Entry 6FML (electron microscopy, 4.34 A resolution (low resolution: residue-level contacts below are approximate; hydrogen-bond / salt-bridge calls are withheld)); this record covers chains L and P of the 20 polymer chains in the assembly.

== Chain L ==
Molecule: Nucleosomal DNA Strand 2
Sequence (196 nucleotides; numbered -72 to 123; the number before each row is that of its first residue; numbers below 1 keep their minus sign (DT-72 is residue -72)):
   -72 TGGAGAATCC CGGTGCCGAG GCCGCTCAAT TGGTCGTAGC AAGCTCTAGC ACCGCTTAAA
   -12 CGCACGTACG CGCTGTCCCC CGCGTTTTAA CCGCCAAGGG GATTACTCCC TAGTCTCCAG
    48 GCACGTGTCA GATATATACA TCCTGTGCAT GTATTGAACA GCGACCTTGC CGGTGCCAGT
   108 CGGATAGTGT TCCGAG
Disordered / not traced: -72 to -71, 74-123

== Chain P ==
Name: Histone H2B type 1-C/E/F/G/I
From: Homo sapiens
UniProtKB: P62807 (H2B1C_HUMAN); residues 1-125 here correspond to UniProt positions 2-126 (UniProt number = residue number + 1)
Chain sequence (125 residues; each row starts with the number of its first residue):
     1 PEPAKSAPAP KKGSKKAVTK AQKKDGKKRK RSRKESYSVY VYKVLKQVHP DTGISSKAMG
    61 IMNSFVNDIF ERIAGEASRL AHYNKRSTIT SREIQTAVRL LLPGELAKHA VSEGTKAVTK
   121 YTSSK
Disordered / not traced: 1-30
Curated features (UniProtKB/Swiss-Prot):
  - modified residue: Pro1 (N-acetylproline), Glu2 (ADP-ribosyl glutamic acid), Lys5 (N6-(2-hydroxyisobutyryl)lysine), Ser6 (ADP-ribosylserine), Lys11 (N6-(beta-hydroxybutyryl)lysine), Lys12 (N6-(2-hydroxyisobutyryl)lysine), Ser14 (Phosphoserine), Lys15 (N6-acetyllysine), Lys16 (N6-(beta-hydroxybutyryl)lysine), Lys20 (N6-(2-hydroxyisobutyryl)lysine), Lys23 (N6-(2-hydroxyisobutyryl)lysine), Lys24 (N6-(2-hydroxyisobutyryl)lysine), Lys34 (N6-(2-hydroxyisobutyryl)lysine), Glu35 (PolyADP-ribosyl glutamic acid), Ser36 (Phosphoserine), Lys43 (N6-(2-hydroxyisobutyryl)lysine), Lys46 (N6-(2-hydroxyisobutyryl)lysine), Lys57 (N6,N6-dimethyllysine), Arg79 (Dimethylated arginine), Lys85 (N6,N6,N6-trimethyllysine) and 6 more in UniProt
  - glycosylation: Ser112 (O-linked (GlcNAc) serine)
  - cross-link (Glycyl lysine isopeptide (Lys-Gly)): Lys5 (interchain with G-Cter in SUMO2), Lys20 (interchain with G-Cter in SUMO2), Lys34 (interchain with G-Cter in ubiquitin), Lys120 (interchain with G-Cter in ubiquitin)

== Interface between chain L and chain P ==
Residue-residue contacts - 15 pairs, chain L then chain P:
  DA-54(L) - Ile54(P)
  DA-54(L) - Ser55(P)
  DA-54(L) - Ser56(P)
  DG-53(L) - Tyr42(P)
  DG-53(L) - Gly53(P)
  DG-53(L) - Ile54(P)
  DG-52(L) - Tyr42(P)
  DA-35(L) - Ser87(P)
  DA-35(L) - Thr88(P)
  DG-34(L) - Arg86(P)
  DG-34(L) - Ser87(P)
  DG-34(L) - Thr88(P)
  DC-33(L) - Arg86(P)
  DT30(L) - Arg31(P)
  DT30(L) - Ser32(P)

== Summary ==
7 residues of chain L and 10 residues of chain P are in contact.
Here chain L is Nucleosomal DNA Strand 2 and chain P is Histone H2B type 1-C/E/F/G/I (Homo sapiens). Entry
6FML (CryoEM Structure INO80core Nucleosome complex) was determined by electron microscopy, deposited together
with 6FHS.
